Entry 6BM7 (X-ray diffraction, 2.98 A resolution); this record covers chains B and F of the 3 polymer chains in the assembly.

# Chain B
Protein: S-adenosylmethionine decarboxylase alpha chain
Organism: Trypanosoma brucei brucei (strain 927/4 GUTat10.1)
Notes: EC 4.1.1.50
UniProt: Q587A7 (Q587A7_TRYB2); numbering as in UniProt (aligned over 87-370)
Chain sequence (285 residues; numbered 86 to 370; the number before each row is that of its first residue):
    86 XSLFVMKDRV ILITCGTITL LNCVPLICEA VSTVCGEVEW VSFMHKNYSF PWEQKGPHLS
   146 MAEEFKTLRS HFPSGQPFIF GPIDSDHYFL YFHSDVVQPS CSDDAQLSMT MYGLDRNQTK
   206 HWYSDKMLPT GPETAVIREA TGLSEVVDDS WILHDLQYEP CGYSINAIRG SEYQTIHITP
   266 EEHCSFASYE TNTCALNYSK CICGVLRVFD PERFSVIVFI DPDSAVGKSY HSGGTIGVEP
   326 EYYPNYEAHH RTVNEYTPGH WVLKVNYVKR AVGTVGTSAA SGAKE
Not modelled in the structure: 357-370
Construct notes: modified residue (86)
Modified positions: PYR (pyruvic acid) at position 86
Ligand contacts:
  - B3P (2-[3-(2-hydroxy-1,1-dihydroxymethyl-ethylamino)-propylamino]-2-hydroxymethyl-propane-1,3-diol): Arg94, Glu124, Trp125, Val181, Ser185, Cys186, Ser187, Asp189, Ala190, Gln191, Phe304, Asp306, Tyr341, His345
  - DY7 (2-amino-4-[(3,5-dibromophenyl)amino]-6-methylpyrimidin-1-ium): PYR_86, Cys100, Tyr243, Cys246, Gly247, Tyr248, Ser249, His262, Ile263, Thr264, Pro265, Glu266
Reported in the primary citation:
  - binding site for DY7: Cys100, Tyr243, Cys246, Ser249, His262, Glu266
  - catalytic residues: Cys100 (citing earlier work)

# Chain F
Protein: Inactive S-adenosylmethionine decarboxylase prozyme
Organism: Trypanosoma brucei brucei (strain 927/4 GUTat10.1)
UniProt: A5HNV6 (DCAMP_TRYBB); numbering as in UniProt (aligned over 1-325)
Chain sequence (325 residues; each row starts with the number of its first residue):
     1 MSVTRINQQT ECPSSVHDLV SCWGGCTQSK TSTDSGLEKR FELNFAQPVD IGTVTVKQLA
    61 SVMERAGESL RQNSAELGIH TLKFDRSLLV FTAKQIVVRS SVSVMLHEAV HPMLELMRSH
   121 NIIVDWASFM RVNYGSPWDM TSETSDIMAH EYAELKSAFP TGHPYLAGPV DRDHCFYFVY
   181 DGIDRDPSSC RRENDVQINV YMYNVQADDE YDLDGNTKEQ QLLVSHCAGE YETLRVSTYG
   241 STHPFASFET NAVSAASDIT KIVNGLLKKF YPERVLLVLL QDRDAQGTTA CGVMDRLEGF
   301 TVVHRGANHF GGGYVFHQAT YARSA
Not modelled in the structure: 1-3, 25-32, 207-218, 239-242, 286-293, 325
Ligand contacts: 1,4-diaminobutane (PUT): Glu42, Asn44, Trp126, Ile183, Glu193, Asp195, Leu280, Asp282, Tyr314

# Chain B / chain F interface
Pairs across the interface (43):
  Gly141(B) - Arg5(F)  hydrogen bond (backbone-side chain)
  Leu144(B) - Arg5(F)
  Met146(B) - Trp138(F)  hydrophobic
  Ala147(B) - Trp138(F)
  Phe150(B) - Trp138(F)  hydrophobic
  Arg154(B) - Asp171(F)  salt bridge
  Gln161(B) - Asp171(F)
  Gln161(B) - Arg172(F)
  Pro162(B) - Trp138(F)  hydrophobic
  Pro162(B) - Pro169(F)
  Pro162(B) - Val170(F)  hydrogen bond (backbone-backbone)
  Pro162(B) - Asp171(F)
  Phe163(B) - Pro169(F)  hydrophobic
  Phe163(B) - His304(F)
  Ile164(B) - Leu166(F)
  Gly166(B) - Tyr165(F)
  Pro167(B) - Pro164(F)
  Pro167(B) - Tyr165(F)  hydrophobic
  Ile168(B) - Pro164(F)  hydrogen bond (backbone-backbone)
  Asp169(B) - Tyr152(F)  hydrogen bond
  Asp169(B) - Lys156(F)  salt bridge
  Asp169(B) - Gly162(F)
  Asp169(B) - His163(F)  salt bridge
  Asp169(B) - Pro164(F)
  Ser170(B) - His163(F)
  Phe174(B) - Trp138(F)  hydrophobic
  Ala333(B) - Gly311(F)
  His334(B) - Gly311(F)  hydrogen bond (backbone-backbone)
  His335(B) - Tyr165(F)
  His335(B) - Asn308(F)  hydrogen bond
  His335(B) - His309(F)  hydrogen bond (side chain-backbone)
  His335(B) - Phe310(F)
  Arg336(B) - Asn308(F)
  Arg336(B) - His309(F)  hydrogen bond (backbone-backbone)
  Thr337(B) - Ala307(F)
  Thr337(B) - Asn308(F)
  Val338(B) - Gly306(F)
  Val338(B) - Ala307(F)  hydrogen bond (backbone-backbone)
  Asn339(B) - His304(F)  hydrogen bond
  Asn339(B) - Arg305(F)
  Glu340(B) - His304(F)
  Glu340(B) - Arg305(F)  salt bridge
  Trp346(B) - Arg305(F)
Interface residues without a listed pair, chain B (29 interface residues in all): Trp137, Gln139, Lys140, Tyr341
Interface residues without a listed pair, chain F (25 interface residues in all): Trp23, Met140, Gly168, Phe176

# In short
29 residues of chain B face 25 of chain F across their interface, with 10 hydrogen bonds and 4 salt bridges.
Polar pairs include Arg154(B)-Asp171(F), Asp169(B)-Lys156(F) and Asp169(B)-His163(F). Bound to chain B:
compound B3P and compound DY7. From the paper: the catalytic residue Cys100(B); a binding site for DY7 at
Cys100(B), Tyr243(B) and Cys246(B) among others.
Here chain B is S-adenosylmethionine decarboxylase alpha chain and chain F is Inactive S-adenosylmethionine
decarboxylase prozyme, both from Trypanosoma brucei brucei (strain 927/4 GUTat10.1). Entry 6BM7 (Crystal
structure of Trypanosoma brucei AdoMetDC/prozyme heterodimer in complex with pyrimidineamine inhibitor
UTSAM568) was determined by X-ray diffraction.
